Entry 4RMT (X-ray diffraction, 1.24 A resolution); this record covers chain A.

# Chain A
Name: Beta-2-microglobulin
From: Homo sapiens
UniProt: P61769 (B2MG_HUMAN); residues 1-99 here correspond to UniProt positions 21-119 (UniProt number = residue number + 20)
Chain sequence (100 residues; row label = number of the first residue in the row; numbering starts at 0):
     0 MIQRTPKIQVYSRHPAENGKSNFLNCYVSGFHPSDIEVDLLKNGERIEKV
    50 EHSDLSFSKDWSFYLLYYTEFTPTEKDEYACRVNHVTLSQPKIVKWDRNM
Construct notes: initiating methionine (0); engineered mutation Asn98 (Asp118 in P61769)
Swiss-Prot annotation at these positions:
  - modified residue: Gln2 (Pyrrolidone carboxylic acid)
  - glycosylation: Ile1 (N-linked (Glc) (glycation) isoleucine), Lys19 (N-linked (Glc) (glycation) lysine), Lys41 (N-linked (Glc) (glycation) lysine), Lys48 (N-linked (Glc) (glycation) lysine), Lys58 (N-linked (Glc) (glycation) lysine), Lys91 (N-linked (Glc) (glycation) lysine), Lys94 (N-linked (Glc) (glycation) lysine)
Disulfides: Cys25-Cys80
What the authors report for this chain:
  - mutagenesis - D98N (Tm change 1.3 degC): increased stability
  - conformationally variable residues (order/disorder transition): Lys75 to Asp76
  - mutagenesis - D34N: decreased stability

# Summary
The paper reports that D98N increases stability; conformational variability at Lys75.
Chain A is Beta-2-microglobulin (Homo sapiens); the structure, Crystal structure of the D98N Beta-2
Microglobulin mutant, was determined by X-ray diffraction together with 4RMQ, 4RMR and 4RMS from the same
study.
